Entry 5ZBS (X-ray diffraction, 2.20 A resolution); this record covers chain B.

Chain B:
Molecule: Kinesin family member 13B
From: Rattus norvegicus
Notes: fragment: the motor domain
Reference sequence: A0A0G2K8Z9 (A0A0G2K8Z9_RAT); residue numbers follow UniProt; this construct covers 4-371
Sequence (375 residues; row label = number of the first residue in the row):
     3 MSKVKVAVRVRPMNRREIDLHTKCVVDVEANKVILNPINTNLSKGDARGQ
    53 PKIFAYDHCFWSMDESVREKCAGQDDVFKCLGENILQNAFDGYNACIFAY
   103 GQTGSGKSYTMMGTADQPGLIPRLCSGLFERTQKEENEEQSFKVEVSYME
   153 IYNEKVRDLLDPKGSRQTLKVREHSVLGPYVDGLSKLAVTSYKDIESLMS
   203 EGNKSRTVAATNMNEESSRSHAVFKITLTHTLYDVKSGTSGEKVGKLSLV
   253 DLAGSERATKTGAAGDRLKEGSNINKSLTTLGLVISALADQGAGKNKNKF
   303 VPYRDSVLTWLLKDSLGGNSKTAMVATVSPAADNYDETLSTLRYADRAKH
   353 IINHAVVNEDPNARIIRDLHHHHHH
Unresolved in the structure: 3, 41-50, 164-167, 210-219, 260-273, 300, 376-377
Differences from the reference sequence: expression tag (3, 372-377); engineered mutation C73 (Tyr in A0A0G2K8Z9)
Metal / ion sites: Mg2+: S110 (together with AMP-PNP)
Small-molecule neighbours: AMP-PNP (ANP; phosphoaminophosphonic acid-adenylate ester): R11, R13, P14, E67, K72, Q104, T105, G106, S107, G108, K109, S110, Y111, S220, G256

Overview:
Bound to chain B: AMP-PNP.
Chain B is Kinesin family member 13B (Rattus norvegicus); the structure, Crystal Structure of Kinesin-3 KIF13B
motor Y73C mutant, was determined by X-ray diffraction (same publication as 5ZBR).
